9MUO - chains C and D of the 6 polymer chains in the assembly; structure by electron microscopy, 3.30 A resolution.

== Chain C (and D) ==
Protein: Cat1 (CRISPR-associated TIR 1)
Notes: chain D of this document is another copy of the same molecule, construct and numbering; everything in this record applies to it too
Chain sequence (263 residues; numbered 1 to 263; the number before each row is that of its first residue):
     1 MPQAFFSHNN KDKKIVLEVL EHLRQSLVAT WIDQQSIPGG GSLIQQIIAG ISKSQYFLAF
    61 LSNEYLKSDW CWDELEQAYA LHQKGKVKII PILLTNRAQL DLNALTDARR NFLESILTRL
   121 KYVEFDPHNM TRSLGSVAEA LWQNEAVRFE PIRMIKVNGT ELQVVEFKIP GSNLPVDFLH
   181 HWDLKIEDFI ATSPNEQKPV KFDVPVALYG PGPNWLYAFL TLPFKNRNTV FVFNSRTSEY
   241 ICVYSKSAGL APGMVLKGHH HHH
Unresolved in the structure: 1, 34-41, 259-263 (chain D: 1, 259-263)
From the paper describing this entry:
  - binding site for the ligand DQV: H8, N10, D33, K121, Y122
  - catalytic residues: Y122
  - mutagenesis - D33A: decreased catalytic activity on NAD+
  - mutagenesis - Y122A: abolished catalytic activity on NAD+

== Interface between chain C and chain D ==
Residue-residue contacts (58):
  S172(C) with R236(D), hydrogen bond (backbone-side chain)
  N173(C) with R236(D)
  V176(C) with T237(D); E239(D); I241(D), hydrophobic; G253(D); V255(D), hydrophobic
  D177(C) with G253(D)
  L179(C) with C242(D); P252(D); G253(D)
  H180(C) with A251(D); P252(D), hydrogen bond (backbone-backbone); G253(D)
  E187(C) with K225(D), salt bridge
  N214(C) with Y217(D); V232(D); F233(D), hydrogen bond (side chain-backbone); N234(D)
  W215(C) with N234(D); I241(D), hydrophobic; V243(D)
  Y217(C) with N214(D)
  F219(C) with V243(D)
  T221(C) with A218(D); L222(D)
  L222(C) with T221(D); L222(D); K225(D); V230(D), hydrophobic; Y244(D), hydrophobic
  P223(C) with K225(D), hydrogen bond (backbone-side chain)
  K225(C) with E187(D), salt bridge; L222(D); P223(D), hydrogen bond (side chain-backbone); K225(D)
  V230(C) with L222(D), hydrophobic
  V232(C) with N214(D)
  F233(C) with N214(D), hydrogen bond (backbone-side chain)
  N234(C) with W215(D)
  R236(C) with S172(D); N173(D)
  T237(C) with V176(D)
  E239(C) with V176(D)
  I241(C) with V176(D), hydrophobic; W215(D), hydrophobic
  C242(C) with L179(D)
  V243(C) with W215(D); F219(D)
  Y244(C) with L222(D), hydrophobic
  A251(C) with H180(D)
  P252(C) with L179(D); H180(D), hydrogen bond (backbone-backbone)
  G253(C) with V176(D); D177(D); L179(D); H180(D)
  V255(C) with V176(D), hydrophobic
Also at the interface, not in a pair above, chain C (33 interface residues in all): P213, A218, F224

== Summary ==
The interface between chain C and chain D involves 33 residues on one side and 31 on the other; the contacts
include 7 hydrogen bonds and 2 salt bridges. Polar pairs include E187(C)-K225(D), S172(C)-R236(D) and
N214(C)-F233(D). From the paper: the catalytic residue Y122(C); D33A of chain C reduces catalytic activity on
NAD+.
Both chains are Cat1 (CRISPR-associated TIR 1). Entry 9MUO (Cryo-EM structure of CRISPR-associated cA4 bound
Cat1 Pentagonal filament assembly in the presence of NAD analog ...) was determined by electron microscopy,
deposited together with 9MUD, 9MUE and 9MW9.
